Entry 7MEI (electron microscopy, 3.54 A resolution); this record covers chains B and R of the 30 polymer chains in the assembly.

Chain B:
Protein: DNA-directed RNA polymerase subunit beta
Source organism: Saccharomyces cerevisiae
Notes: EC 2.7.7.6
UniProt: A0A6A5Q4H2 (A0A6A5Q4H2_YEASX); residues 1-1224 here = UniProt positions 1-1224
Chain sequence (1224 residues; row label = number of the first residue in the row):
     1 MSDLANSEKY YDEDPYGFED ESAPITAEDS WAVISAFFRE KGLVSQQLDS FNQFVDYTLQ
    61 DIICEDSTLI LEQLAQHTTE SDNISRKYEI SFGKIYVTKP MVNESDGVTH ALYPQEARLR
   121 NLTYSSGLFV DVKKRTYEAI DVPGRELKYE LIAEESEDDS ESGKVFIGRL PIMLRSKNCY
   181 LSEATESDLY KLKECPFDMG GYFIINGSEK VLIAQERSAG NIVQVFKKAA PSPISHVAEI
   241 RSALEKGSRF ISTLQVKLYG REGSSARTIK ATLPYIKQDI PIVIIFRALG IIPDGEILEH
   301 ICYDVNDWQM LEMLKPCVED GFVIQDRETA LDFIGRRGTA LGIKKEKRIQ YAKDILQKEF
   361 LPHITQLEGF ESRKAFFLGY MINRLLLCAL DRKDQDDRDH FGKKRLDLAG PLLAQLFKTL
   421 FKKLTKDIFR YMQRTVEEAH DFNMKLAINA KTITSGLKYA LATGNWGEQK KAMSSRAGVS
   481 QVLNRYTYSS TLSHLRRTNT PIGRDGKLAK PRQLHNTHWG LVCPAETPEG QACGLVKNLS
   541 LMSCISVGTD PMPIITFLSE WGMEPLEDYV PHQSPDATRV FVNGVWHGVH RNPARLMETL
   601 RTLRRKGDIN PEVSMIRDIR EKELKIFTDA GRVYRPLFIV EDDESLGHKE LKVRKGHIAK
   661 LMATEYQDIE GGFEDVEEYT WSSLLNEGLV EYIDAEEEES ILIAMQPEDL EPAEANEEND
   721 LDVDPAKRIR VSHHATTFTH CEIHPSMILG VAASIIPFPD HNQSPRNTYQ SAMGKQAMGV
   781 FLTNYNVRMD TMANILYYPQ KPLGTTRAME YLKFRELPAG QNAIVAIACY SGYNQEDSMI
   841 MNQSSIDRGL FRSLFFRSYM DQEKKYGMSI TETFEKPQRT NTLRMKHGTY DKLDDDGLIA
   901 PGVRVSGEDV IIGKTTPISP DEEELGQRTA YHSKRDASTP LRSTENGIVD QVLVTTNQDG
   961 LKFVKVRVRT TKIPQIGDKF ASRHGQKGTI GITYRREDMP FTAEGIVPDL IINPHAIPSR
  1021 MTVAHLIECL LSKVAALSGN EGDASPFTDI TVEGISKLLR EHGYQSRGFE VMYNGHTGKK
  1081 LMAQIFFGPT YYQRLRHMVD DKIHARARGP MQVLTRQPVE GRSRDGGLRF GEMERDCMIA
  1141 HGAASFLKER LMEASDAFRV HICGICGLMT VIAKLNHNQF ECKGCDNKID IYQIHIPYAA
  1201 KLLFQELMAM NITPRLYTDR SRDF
Disordered / not traced: 1-19, 134-135, 151-158, 262-263, 669-677, 714-725, 731-734, 1213, 1224
Metal / ion sites: Zn2+: Cys1163, Cys1166, Cys1182

Chain R:
Molecule: 15-nt RNA strand
Sequence (15 nucleotides; numbered 4 to 18; the number before each row is that of its first residue):
     4 CCCCACAAAU CCCAA
Metal / ion sites: Mg2+: A12, U13 (shared with 3 residues of chain A)

How chain B and chain R interact:
Contacting residue pairs - 18 pairs, chain B then chain R:
  Ala477(B) with C7(R), phosphate contact
  Gln481(B) with A8(R), hydrogen bond to the phosphate; C9(R), hydrogen bond to the phosphate
  Glu529(B) with A11(R), phosphate contact
  Arg766(B) with C15(R), salt bridge to the phosphate
  Tyr769(B) with C14(R), stacking on the base
  Gln776(B) with A10(R), hydrogen bond to the phosphate; A11(R), phosphate contact
  Lys979(B) with A11(R), phosphate contact; A12(R), salt bridge to the phosphate
  Lys987(B) with A11(R), phosphate contact; A12(R), salt bridge to the phosphate; C14(R), base contact
  Ser1019(B) with C16(R), phosphate contact
  Arg1020(B) with C14(R), hydrogen bond to the sugar; C15(R), salt bridge to the phosphate
  His1097(B) with A11(R), sugar contact
  Arg1124(B) with C4(R), salt bridge to the phosphate
Also at the interface, not in a pair above, chain B (14 interface residues in all): Met773, Lys1102

Overview:
The interface between chain B and chain R involves 14 residues on one side and 10 on the other, with 4
hydrogen bonds, 5 salt bridges and 1 aromatic stacking contact. Polar pairs include Arg1020(B)-C14(R),
Gln481(B)-A8(R) and Gln481(B)-C9(R). A12(R) and U13(R) coordinate Mg2+.
Here chain B is DNA-directed RNA polymerase subunit beta (Saccharomyces cerevisiae) and chain R is a 15-nt RNA
strand. Entry 7MEI (Composite structure of EC+EC) was determined by electron microscopy, deposited together
with 7MK9, 7MKA, 7ML0, 7ML1, 7ML2, 7ML3 and 7ML4.
